7E8S - chains I and J of the 22 polymer chains in the assembly; structure by electron microscopy, 4.36 A resolution (low resolution: residue-level contacts below are approximate; hydrogen-bond / salt-bridge calls are withheld).

== Chain I ==
Molecule: Trafficking protein particle complex II-specific subunit 130
Organism: Saccharomyces cerevisiae (strain ATCC 204508 / S288c)
UniProt: Q03660 (TR130_YEAST); numbering as in UniProt (aligned over 1-1102)
Sequence (1102 residues; numbered 1 to 1102; the number before each row is that of its first residue):
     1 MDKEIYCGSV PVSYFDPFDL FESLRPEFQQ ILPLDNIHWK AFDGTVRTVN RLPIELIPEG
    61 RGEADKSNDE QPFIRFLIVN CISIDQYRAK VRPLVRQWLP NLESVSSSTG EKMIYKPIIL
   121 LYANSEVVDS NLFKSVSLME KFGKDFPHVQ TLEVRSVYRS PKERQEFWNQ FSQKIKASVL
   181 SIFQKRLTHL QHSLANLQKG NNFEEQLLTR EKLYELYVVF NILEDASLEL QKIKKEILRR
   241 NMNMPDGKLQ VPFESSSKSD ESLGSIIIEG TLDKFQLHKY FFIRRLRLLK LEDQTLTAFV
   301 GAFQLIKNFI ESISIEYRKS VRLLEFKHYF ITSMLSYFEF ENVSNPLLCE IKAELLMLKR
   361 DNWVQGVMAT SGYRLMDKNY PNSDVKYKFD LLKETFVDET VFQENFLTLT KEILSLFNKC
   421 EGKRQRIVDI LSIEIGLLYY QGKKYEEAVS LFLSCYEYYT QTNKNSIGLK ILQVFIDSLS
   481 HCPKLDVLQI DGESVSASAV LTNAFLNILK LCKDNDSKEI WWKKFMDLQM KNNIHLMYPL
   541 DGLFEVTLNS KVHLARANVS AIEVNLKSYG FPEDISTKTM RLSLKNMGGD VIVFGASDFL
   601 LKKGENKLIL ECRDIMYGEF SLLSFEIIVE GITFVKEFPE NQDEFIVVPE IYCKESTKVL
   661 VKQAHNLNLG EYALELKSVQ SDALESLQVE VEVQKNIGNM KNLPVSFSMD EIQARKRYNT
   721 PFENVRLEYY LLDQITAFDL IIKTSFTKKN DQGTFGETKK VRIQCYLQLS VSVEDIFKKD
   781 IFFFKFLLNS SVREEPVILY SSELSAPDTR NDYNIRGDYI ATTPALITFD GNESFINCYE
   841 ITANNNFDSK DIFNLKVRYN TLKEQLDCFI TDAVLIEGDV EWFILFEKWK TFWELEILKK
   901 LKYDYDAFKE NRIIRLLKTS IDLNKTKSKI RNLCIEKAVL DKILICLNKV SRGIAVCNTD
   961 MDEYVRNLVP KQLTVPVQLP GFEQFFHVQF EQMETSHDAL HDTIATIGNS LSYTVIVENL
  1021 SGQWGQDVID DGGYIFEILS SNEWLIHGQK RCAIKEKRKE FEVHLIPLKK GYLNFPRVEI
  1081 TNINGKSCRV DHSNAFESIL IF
Disordered / not traced: 1-249, 372-398, 531-550, 1085-1102
Sequence notes: conflict Lys-464 (Trp in Q03660)

== Chain J ==
Molecule: Trafficking protein particle complex II-specific subunit 120
Organism: Saccharomyces cerevisiae (strain ATCC 204508 / S288c)
UniProt: Q04183 (TR120_YEAST); numbering as in UniProt (aligned over 1-1289)
Sequence (1289 residues; numbered 1 to 1289; the number before each row is that of its first residue):
     1 MNILKHFPSY VGPSKIRTLV IPIGHWTRKE FNNAVQKLSE FNEIHLSDVT PIDSPIFTPQ
    61 GFPHGKLFFD FLTIDHDDAL ELFLYDFEPF RKTFVIIGLV NDYSDPLTNL NFMKEKYPTL
   121 ISPNLVYASS TPTKELEQTI DTMENVFASS PDMQKNIETI MCDIARNFLT ALNSYYSSYK
   181 HVTLRSPGAI GGNAVLKTTL IRQNSYTSSS SSTPMSAVQS SVSSSSKAGS VTTASKRLSS
   241 FEMTTNSLKR SASLKLATTL STSENRSQQK SLGRQMKILG NFQLLAGRYV DALNSFVDAI
   301 TTLYKVRDYL WLGSALDGIS ICFLLLSYLG LSYQIPQIVS LICPVEKLNF ESSSTGISPV
   361 DSNSKATAST TASSTPRNSI SIAAMQSPRN SIMSLSAPAL NIDVENINLP LLIKCISDKV
   421 LYYYDLSLMH NSEYAPQVVY CEFLLKTLTF MTSCYKSSEF SKDVLDNIVK NQHRALSDIP
   481 NSPMFPRFEV YFYSNKLFEL QLKEMQVEAQ IKIYSTMAEV YRLLGYKRKQ LFVLRLLMVA
   541 LLATPNKIAW HPDYRTLIDT IIELLNINES EAKINVDDPS QSTWLILQKK ILQLCIKVSR
   601 KINDFEYVAK FSSILITKYT HLLNQSEQDA LFKEYIQPSI TNESITSYWD PFILREVVIN
   661 RILDSDPTSN EIPLESDVSS LESLENRQKT QDINPQEVFN PFKRVQPTSF VSNNSTKVPI
   721 LVFLVGDKAE FTCRVQNPFK FDFTINDIQL DEEISEFCEI DRKAVSYSGP YNVKAESIRS
   781 ITLPLIIKKP TYKKIYEISC LKISILKLPL QKFDIINDSR RSNPVEEEAE YSKCIYGKLK
   841 IKILPEQPQL ELLSTSKMTR NSWMMLDGTK TDFHITVRNK SLSCAINHIK IIPMNNIEQM
   901 LKPDYWKKMP PDDLYIMEKQ LDWLSKSCVR IIKLPTVIKP NETITFDLEL DNTAVPFNFT
   961 GFDLLIEYGM SATDESCIYL KKLSIPYEVT LRRTIEVPSM DIIPLNELFS SQVENVDWIE
  1021 YVMSKIRAES NLHSRDFILL LLDFRNSWID GIKLNVQFED FTSNEYHVEA SHTSRIIVPI
  1081 KKIDYKKYNF ENTPIPRIFP GRQFIQSGLN EEQTIEMRQK FWCREHIISK LKCNWKLTTD
  1141 QSVTGSVDFN KFIEKFDHKM VYTIYPGRLF YGVQLLLDEP KVKVGEIINL KIITEPTSTC
  1201 RRKQNSTVNF LDIVIFDSKT SKILPRSNRR ILYNGSLTKP ISTTKVSEIN LEIIPIEKGR
  1261 YEFSVCISKS NNQDGIIQFD SENVILSVI
Disordered / not traced: 1-264, 329-377, 569-582, 674-728, 831-856, 935-943
Sequence notes: conflict Phe-1099 (Tyr in Q04183)
UniProt features mapped onto this chain:
  - modified residue (Phosphoserine): Ser-379, Ser-387

== Chain I / chain J interface ==
Residue-residue contacts (16):
  Lys-785(I) / Arg-1226(J)
  Glu-833(I) / Ser-1236(J)
  Glu-833(I) / Thr-1238(J)
  Ser-834(I) / Ser-1236(J)
  Phe-835(I) / Ser-1236(J)
  Ile-836(I) / Tyr-1233(J)
  Ile-836(I) / Gly-1235(J)
  Asn-837(I) / Asn-1234(J)
  Cys-838(I) / Leu-1232(J)
  Cys-838(I) / Asn-1234(J)
  Phe-908(I) / Asn-1271(J)
  Glu-910(I) / Ser-1206(J)
  Glu-910(I) / Val-1208(J)
  Asp-1002(I) / Arg-1229(J)
  Thr-1003(I) / Arg-1229(J)
  Trp-1024(I) / Lys-1219(J)
Other interface residues (no listed pair), chain I (15 interface residues in all): Ile-776, Gly-953, Ile-954
Other interface residues (no listed pair), chain J (16 interface residues in all): Thr-1207, Phe-1210, Pro-1225, Asn-1228

== Overview ==
15 residues of chain I face 16 of chain J across their interface.
Here chain I is Trafficking protein particle complex II-specific subunit 130 and chain J is Trafficking
protein particle complex II-specific subunit 120, both from Saccharomyces cerevisiae (strain ATCC 204508 /
S288c). Entry 7E8S (Intact TRAPPII (state I)) was determined by electron microscopy, deposited together with
7E2C, 7E2D, 7E8T, 7E93, 7E94 and 7EA3.
